Entry 8SSV (X-ray diffraction, 1.72 A resolution); this record covers chain A.

# Chain A
Protein: Endoplasmin
From: Canis lupus familiaris
Notes: engineered mutation(s): Mutated residues 287-327 into GGGG
UniProt: P41148 (ENPL_CANLF); residue numbers follow UniProt; this construct covers 69-285, 323-337
Amino-acid sequence (236 residues; each row starts with the number of its first residue; note: 37 numbers in that range are skipped by the numbering (no residue carries them; nothing is unmodelled there)):
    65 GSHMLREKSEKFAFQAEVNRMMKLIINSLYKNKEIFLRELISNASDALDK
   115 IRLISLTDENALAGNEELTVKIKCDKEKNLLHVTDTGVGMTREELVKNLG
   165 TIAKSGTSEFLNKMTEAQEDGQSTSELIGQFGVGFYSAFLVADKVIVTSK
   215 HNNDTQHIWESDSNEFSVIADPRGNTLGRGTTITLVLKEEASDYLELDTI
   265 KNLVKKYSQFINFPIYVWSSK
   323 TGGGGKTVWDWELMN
Not modelled in the structure: 65-69, 164-187, 323-326
Differences from the reference sequence: expression tag (65-68); conflict Gly-324 (Lys in P41148), Gly-325 (Lys in P41148), Gly-326 (Val in P41148), Gly-327 (Glu in P41148)
Bound ions: Ca2+ site 1: Asn-216 (shared with 1 residue of chain B); Ca2+ site 2: Asp-262 (together with acetate ion) (shared with 1 residue of chain B)
Ligand contacts: H71 (8-[(6-iodo-1,3-benzodioxol-5-yl)thio]-9-[3-(isopropylamino)propyl]-9H-purin-6-amine): Asn-107, Ala-108, Ala-111, Asp-149, Val-152, Gly-153, Met-154, Glu-158, Leu-159, Asn-162, Gly-196, Phe-199, Tyr-200, Val-211, Trp-223, Thr-245
Swiss-Prot annotation at these positions:
  - binding site (ATP): Asn-107, Asp-149, Asn-162, Phe-199
  - modified residue: Lys-168 (N6-(2-hydroxyisobutyryl)lysine), Ser-172 (Phosphoserine)
  - glycosylation (N-linked (GlcNAc...) asparagine): Asn-107, Asn-217
  - mutagenesis: Glu-103 (E103A: Loss of ATPase activity)
What the authors report for this chain:
  - conformationally variable residues (helix shift, order/disorder transition): Lys-161 to Leu-163, Gly-164 to Ser-187
  - binding site for H71: Leu-104, Asn-107, Ala-111, Asp-149, Gly-153, Met-154, Phe-199, Tyr-200, Trp-223, Thr-245
  - specificity-determining residues: Met-85, Ser-92, Leu-93 (proposed by the authors, not directly observed)

# In short
Chain A binds compound H71. UniProt lists 4 ATP-binding residues and one mutagenesis site. The paper reports a
binding site for H71 at Leu-104, Asn-107 and Ala-111 among others; specificity determinants Met-85, Ser-92 and
Leu-93.
Chain A is Endoplasmin (Canis lupus familiaris); the structure, Crystal structure of Grp94 N-terminal domain
bound to the purine inhibitor PU-H71, was determined by X-ray diffraction, deposited together with 8TF0.
